4AV1 - chains B and X of the 6 polymer chains in the assembly; structure by X-ray diffraction, 3.10 A resolution.

[Chain B]
Molecule: Poly [ADP-ribose] polymerase 1
Source organism: Homo sapiens
Notes: EC 2.4.2.30; fragment: dna-binding domain, residues 5-202
UniProtKB: P09874 (PARP1_HUMAN); residue numbers follow UniProt; this construct covers 5-202
Amino-acid sequence (223 residues; each row starts with the number of its first residue; numbers below 1 keep their minus sign (Met-20 is residue -20)):
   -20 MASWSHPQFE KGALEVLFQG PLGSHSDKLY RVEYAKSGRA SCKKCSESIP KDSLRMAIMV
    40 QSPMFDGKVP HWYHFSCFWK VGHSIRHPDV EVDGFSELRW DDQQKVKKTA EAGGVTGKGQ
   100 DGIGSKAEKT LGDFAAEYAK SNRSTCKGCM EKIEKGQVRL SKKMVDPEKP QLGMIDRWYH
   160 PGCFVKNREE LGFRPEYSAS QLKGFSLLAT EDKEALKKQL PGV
Disordered / not traced: -20 to 106
Construct notes: expression tag (-20 to 4)
Ion coordination: Zn2+: Cys125, Cys128, His159, Cys162
UniProt features mapped onto this chain:
  - zinc finger: Tyr9 to Gly93 (PARP-type 1), Phe113 (PARP-type 2)
  - binding site (Zn(2+)): Cys21, Cys24, His53, Cys56, Cys125, Cys128, His159, Cys162
  - modified residue: Ser41 (Phosphoserine), Lys97 (N6-acetyllysine), Lys105 (N6-acetyllysine), Lys131 (N6-acetyllysine), Ser177 (Phosphoserine), Ser179 (Phosphoserine), Ser185 (Phosphoserine)
  - cross-link: Lys192 (Glycyl lysine isopeptide (Lys-Gly) (interchain with G-Cter in SUMO2))
  - mutagenesis: Arg18 (R18A: Abolished DNA-binding), Ser25 (S25A: Does not affect translocation into the cytosol), Arg34 (R34A: Abolished DNA-binding; R34E: Abolished binding to DNA strand breaks), Gln40 (Q40A: Does not affect DNA-binding), Ser41 (S41A: No effect), Pro42 (P42G: No effect), Met43 (M43A: No effect; M43D: Strongly decreased homodimerization), Phe44 to Val48 (Abolished DNA-binding), Phe44 (F44A: Abolished DNA-binding; F44D: Strongly decreased homodimerization), Asp45 (D45A: Does not affect DNA-binding. Decreased poly-ADP-ribosyltransferase activity), Lys119 to Ser120 (Abolished prolonged residence (trapping) to chromatin), Arg122 (R122A: Strongly decreased DNA-binding), 2 further mutagenesis entries in UniProt
What the authors report for this chain:
  - binding site for the 12-nt DNA strand (chain X): Ser16 to Ala19, Arg34, Gln150, Leu151
  - binding site for the 12-nt DNA strand: Ser120 to Ser123, Lys126, Arg138, Asp145, Leu151, Ile154
  - mutagenesis - R34E, R138E, V144E/P149D, V144E/P149I: decreased localization
  - mutagenesis - M43D/F44D: decreased localization to foci
  - mutagenesis - M43D/F44D: decreased binding to DNA
  - self-association interface (contacts with another copy of this molecule): Val144, Pro149, Gln150, Met153

[Chain X]
Molecule: 12-nt DNA strand
Sequence (12 nucleotides; numbered 1 to 12; the number before each row is that of its first residue):
     1 AAGTGTTGCA TT

[Chain B / chain X interface]
Pairs across the interface (6; chain B residue first):
  Arg122(B) - DG5(X)  base contact
  Arg122(B) - DT6(X)  hydrogen bond to the sugar
  Arg122(B) - DT7(X)  sugar contact
  Gln150(B) - DA1(X)  sugar contact
  Leu151(B) - DA1(X)  base contact
  Leu151(B) - DA2(X)  base contact
Interface residues without a listed pair, chain B (5 interface residues in all): Lys148, Ile154
Interface residues without a listed pair, chain X (6 interface residues in all): DG3

[Overview]
Chain B and chain X form an interface of 5 and 6 residues respectively, with 1 hydrogen bond. The
hydrogen-bonded pair is Arg122(B)-DT6(X). The paper reports a binding site for the 12-nt DNA strand at
Ser120(B), Lys126(B) and Arg138(B) among others; R34E, R138E and V144E/P149D of chain B, among others, reduce
localization; 5 substitutions were tested in all.
Chain B is Poly [ADP-ribose] polymerase 1 (Homo sapiens) and chain X is a 12-nt DNA strand; the structure,
Crystal structure of the human PARP-1 DNA binding domain in complex with DNA, was determined by X-ray
diffraction.
